PDB entry 3F9A | X-ray diffraction, 1.69 A resolution | chain A

== Chain A ==
Protein: Tyrosine-protein phosphatase yopH
Source organism: Yersinia enterocolitica (type O:9)
Notes: EC 3.1.3.48; fragment: YopH catalytic domain:
UniProt: P15273 (YOPH_YEREN); numbering as in UniProt (aligned over 164-468)
Sequence (306 residues; numbered 163 to 468; the number before each row is that of its first residue):
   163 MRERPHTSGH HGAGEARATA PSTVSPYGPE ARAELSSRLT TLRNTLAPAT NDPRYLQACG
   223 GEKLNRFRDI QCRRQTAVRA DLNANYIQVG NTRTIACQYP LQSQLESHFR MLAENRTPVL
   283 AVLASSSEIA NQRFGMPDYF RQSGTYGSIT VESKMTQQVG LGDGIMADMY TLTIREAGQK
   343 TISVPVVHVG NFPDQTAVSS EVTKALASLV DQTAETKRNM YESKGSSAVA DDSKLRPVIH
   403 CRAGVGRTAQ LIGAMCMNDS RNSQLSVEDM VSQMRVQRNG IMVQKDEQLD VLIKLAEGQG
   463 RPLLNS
Disordered / not traced: 163-186
Differences from the reference sequence: expression tag (163); engineered mutation Arg235 (Cys in P15273), Phe354 (Trp in P15273)
Residues lining bound ligands:
  - tungstate(VI)ion (WO4), molecule 1: Arg278, Lys342, Tyr383, Gly387, Ser388, Ser389
  - tungstate(VI)ion (WO4), molecule 2: Cys403, Arg404, Ala405, Gly406, Val407, Gly408, Arg409, Gln446, Gln450
Curated features (UniProtKB/Swiss-Prot):
  - active site: Cys403 (Phosphocysteine intermediate)
What the authors report for this chain:
  - mutagenesis - W354F (Ki = 32 uM): decreased binding to tungstate(VI)ion (citing earlier work)
  - conformationally variable residues (loop rearrangement, side-chain flip): Asp356, Gln357, Arg409
  - binding site for tungstate(VI)ion: Cys403, Arg404 to Arg409
  - contacts within the chain: Cys403-Gly406 (backbone contact), Cys403-Thr410 (hydrogen bond)
  - catalytic residues: Asp356
  - mutagenesis - W354F (102-fold), D356N: decreased catalytic activity (citing earlier work)

== Summary ==
Bound to chain A: tungstate(VI)ion. UniProt lists active-site residue Cys403. The paper reports the catalytic
residue Asp356; W354F and D356N reduce catalytic activity.
Chain A is Tyrosine-protein phosphatase yopH (Yersinia enterocolitica (type O:9)); the structure, W354F
Yersinia enterocolitica PTPase complexed with tungstate, was determined by X-ray diffraction together with
3F99 and 3F9B from the same study.
